Entry 9LZW (electron microscopy, 3.10 A resolution); this record covers chains A and G of the 12 polymer chains in the assembly.

== Chain A (and G) ==
Protein: Capsid protein alpha
Source organism: Flock house virus
Notes: EC 3.4.23.44; chain G of this document is another copy of the same molecule, construct and numbering; everything in this record applies to it too
UniProtKB: P12870 (CAPSD_FHV); numbering as in UniProt (aligned over 1-363)
Chain sequence (363 residues; numbered 1 to 363; the number before each row is that of its first residue):
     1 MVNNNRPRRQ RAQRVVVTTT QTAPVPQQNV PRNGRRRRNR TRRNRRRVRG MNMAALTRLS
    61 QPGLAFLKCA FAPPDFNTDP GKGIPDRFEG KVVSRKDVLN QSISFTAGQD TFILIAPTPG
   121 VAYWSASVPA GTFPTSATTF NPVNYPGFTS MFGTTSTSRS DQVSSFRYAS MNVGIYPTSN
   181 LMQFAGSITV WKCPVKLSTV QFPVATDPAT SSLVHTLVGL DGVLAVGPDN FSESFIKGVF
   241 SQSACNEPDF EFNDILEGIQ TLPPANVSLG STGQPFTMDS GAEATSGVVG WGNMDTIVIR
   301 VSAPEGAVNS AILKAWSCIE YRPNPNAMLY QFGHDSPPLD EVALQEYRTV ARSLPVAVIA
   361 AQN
Not modelled in the structure: 1-20, 32-56 (chain G: 1-23, 33-57)
Cystine bridges: C69-C318
UniProt features mapped onto this chain:
  - active site: D75
  - binding site (Ca(2+)): D161, D221, D249, E251, G273
  - site: N363 (Cleavage)
  - mutagenesis: N363 (N363A/D/T: Prevents maturation cleavage)

== Interface between chain A and chain G ==
Contacting residue pairs (19):
  L181(A) with L181(G), hydrophobic
  M182(A) with M182(G), hydrophobic
  F184(A) with N180(G)
  G186(A) with T178(G)
  S187(A) with I312(G)
  P228(A) with V98(G)
  D229(A) with N77(G); T78(G); D79(G)
  N230(A) with N100(G), hydrogen bond; K314(G), hydrogen bond
  S232(A) with I312(G)
  E233(A) with Y176(G)
  S234(A) with P177(G)
  L354(A) with N77(G), hydrogen bond (backbone-backbone)
  P355(A) with F76(G); N77(G)
  V356(A) with F76(G); N77(G)
Other interface residues (no listed pair), chain A (19 interface residues in all): K192, V226, A351, R352, S353
Other interface residues (no listed pair), chain G (16 interface residues in all): D75, S179

== Overview ==
The interface between chain A and chain G involves 19 residues on one side and 16 on the other; the contacts
include 3 hydrogen bonds. Polar contacts include N230(A)-N100(G), N230(A)-K314(G) and L354(A)-N77(G).
Chain A and chain G are both Capsid protein alpha (Flock house virus); the structure, Bent-contact of Flock
House Virus early disassembly intermediate, was determined by electron microscopy (same publication as 9LZL).
